PDB entry 6Z9Q | electron microscopy, 5.70 A resolution (low resolution: residue-level contacts below are approximate; hydrogen-bond / salt-bridge calls are withheld) | chains U and X of the 16 polymer chains in the assembly

[Chain U]
Protein: DNA-directed RNA polymerase subunit alpha
From: Escherichia coli
Notes: EC 2.7.7.6
UniProt: P0A7Z4 (RPOA_ECOLI); residues 1-329 here = UniProt positions 1-329
Chain sequence (329 residues; row label = number of the first residue in the row):
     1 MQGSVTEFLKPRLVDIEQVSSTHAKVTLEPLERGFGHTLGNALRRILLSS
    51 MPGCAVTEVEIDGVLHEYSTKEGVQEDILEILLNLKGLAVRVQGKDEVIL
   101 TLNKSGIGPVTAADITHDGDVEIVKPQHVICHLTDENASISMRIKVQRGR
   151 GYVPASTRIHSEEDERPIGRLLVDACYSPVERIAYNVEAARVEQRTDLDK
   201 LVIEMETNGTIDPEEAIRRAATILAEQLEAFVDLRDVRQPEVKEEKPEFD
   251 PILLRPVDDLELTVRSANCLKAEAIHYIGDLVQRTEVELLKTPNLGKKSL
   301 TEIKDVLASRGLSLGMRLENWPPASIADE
Disordered / not traced: 1-3, 239-329
Curated features (UniProtKB/Swiss-Prot):
  - region: Glu-162 to Glu-165 (Required for interaction with Crp at class II promoters)
  - modified residue: Arg-265 (ADP-ribosylarginine), Lys-297 (N6-acetyllysine), Lys-298 (N6-acetyllysine)
  - mutagenesis: Arg-45 (R45C: In rpoA112; temperature-sensitive, blocks RNA polymerase assembly), Glu-162 to Glu-165 (5-fold decrease in CRP-class II promoter-dependent transcription), Glu-165 (E165K: 5-fold decrease in CRP-class II promoter-dependent transcription), Arg-191 (R191C: In rpoA101; temperature-sensitive)

[Chain X]
Protein: DNA-directed RNA polymerase subunit beta
From: Escherichia coli
Notes: EC 2.7.7.6
UniProt: P0A8V4 (RPOB_ECO57); numbering as in UniProt (aligned over 1-1342)
Chain sequence (1342 residues; numbered 1 to 1342; the number before each row is that of its first residue):
     1 MVYSYTEKKRIRKDFGKRPQVLDVPYLLSIQLDSFQKFIEQDPEGQYGLE
    51 AAFRSVFPIQSYSGNSELQYVSYRLGEPVFDVQECQIRGVTYSAPLRVKL
   101 RLVIYEREAPEGTVKDIKEQEVYMGEIPLMTDNGTFVINGTERVIVSQLH
   151 RSPGVFFDSDKGKTHSSGKVLYNARIIPYRGSWLDFEFDPKDNLFVRIDR
   201 RRKLPATIILRALNYTTEQILDLFFEKVIFEIRDNKLQMELVPERLRGET
   251 ASFDIEANGKVYVEKGRRITARHIRQLEKDDVKLIEVPVEYIAGKVVAKD
   301 YIDESTGELICAANMELSLDLLAKLSQSGHKRIETLFTNDLDHGPYISET
   351 LRVDPTNDRLSALVEIYRMMRPGEPPTREAAESLFENLFFSEDRYDLSAV
   401 GRMKFNRSLLREEIEGSGILSKDDIIDVMKKLIDIRNGKGEVDDIDHLGN
   451 RRIRSVGEMAENQFRVGLVRVERAVKERLSLGDLDTLMPQDMINAKPISA
   501 AVKEFFGSSQLSQFMDQNNPLSEITHKRRISALGPGGLTRERAGFEVRDV
   551 HPTHYGRVCPIETPEGPNIGLINSLSVYAQTNEYGFLETPYRKVTDGVVT
   601 DEIHYLSAIEEGNYVIAQANSNLDEEGHFVEDLVTCRSKGESSLFSRDQV
   651 DYMDVSTQQVVSVGASLIPFLEHDDANRALMGANMQRQAVPTLRADKPLV
   701 GTGMERAVAVDSGVTAVAKRGGVVQYVDASRIVIKVNEDEMYPGEAGIDI
   751 YNLTKYTRSNQNTCINQMPCVSLGEPVERGDVLADGPSTDLGELALGQNM
   801 RVAFMPWNGYNFEDSILVSERVVQEDRFTTIHIQELACVSRDTKLGPEEI
   851 TADIPNVGEAALSKLDESGIVYIGAEVTGGDILVGKVTPKGETQLTPEEK
   901 LLRAIFGEKASDVKDSSLRVPNGVSGTVIDVQVFTRDGVEKDKRALEIEE
   951 MQLKQAKKDLSEELQILEAGLFSRIRAVLVAGGVEAEKLDKLPRDRWLEL
  1001 GLTDEEKQNQLEQLAEQYDELKHEFEKKLEAKRRKITQGDDLAPGVLKIV
  1051 KVYLAVKRRIQPGDKMAGRHGNKGVISKINPIEDMPYDENGTPVDIVLNP
  1101 LGVPSRMNIGQILETHLGMAAKGIGDKINAMLKQQQEVAKLREFIQRAYD
  1151 LGADVRQKVDLSTFSDEEVMRLAENLRKGMPIATPVFDGAKEAEIKELLK
  1201 LGDLPTSGQIRLYDGRTGEQFERPVTVGYMYMLKLNHLVDDKMHARSTGS
  1251 YSLVTQQPLGGKAQFGGQRFGEMEVWALEAYGAAYTLQEMLTVKSDDVNG
  1301 RTKMYKNIVDGNHQMEPGMPESFNVLLKEIRSLGINIELEDE
Disordered / not traced: 1, 1342
Curated features (UniProtKB/Swiss-Prot):
  - modified residue (N6-acetyllysine): Lys-1022, Lys-1200

[Chain U / chain X interface]
Contacting residue pairs (57; chain U residue first):
  Asn-41(U) / Gly-1215(X)
  Asn-41(U) / Arg-1216(X)
  Asn-41(U) / Thr-1217(X)
  Asn-41(U) / Gly-1218(X)
  Arg-44(U) / Tyr-1087(X)
  Arg-44(U) / Gly-1091(X)
  Arg-44(U) / Pro-1093(X)
  Arg-45(U) / Glu-1083(X)
  Arg-45(U) / Asp-1084(X)
  Arg-45(U) / Gly-1215(X)
  Arg-45(U) / Arg-1216(X)
  Leu-48(U) / Glu-1083(X)
  Ser-49(U) / Glu-1083(X)
  Leu-65(U) / Ile-873(X)
  His-66(U) / Ile-873(X)
  His-66(U) / Val-928(X)
  His-66(U) / Ile-929(X)
  Tyr-68(U) / Tyr-756(X)
  Tyr-68(U) / Ile-831(X)
  Tyr-68(U) / Thr-927(X)
  Tyr-68(U) / Ile-929(X)
  Tyr-68(U) / Lys-1057(X)
  Ser-69(U) / Tyr-756(X)
  Thr-70(U) / Ala-729(X)
  Thr-70(U) / Lys-755(X)
  Lys-71(U) / Asp-728(X)
  Glu-72(U) / Asp-728(X)
  Gly-73(U) / Asp-728(X)
  Val-74(U) / Asp-728(X)
  Val-74(U) / Ala-729(X)
  Gln-75(U) / Ala-729(X)
  Gln-75(U) / Pro-769(X)
  Gln-75(U) / Val-771(X)
  Asp-77(U) / Ala-729(X)
  Asp-77(U) / Tyr-756(X)
  Asp-77(U) / Asn-766(X)
  Asp-77(U) / Met-768(X)
  Leu-79(U) / Leu-693(X)
  Leu-79(U) / Tyr-756(X)
  Leu-83(U) / Asp-826(X)
  Thr-134(U) / Val-727(X)
  Thr-134(U) / Leu-773(X)
  Tyr-152(U) / Gln-824(X)
  Glu-165(U) / Glu-876(X)
  Arg-166(U) / Ala-860(X)
  Arg-166(U) / Ser-863(X)
  Arg-166(U) / Lys-864(X)
  Ile-168(U) / Ile-873(X)
  Ile-168(U) / Gly-874(X)
  Asp-174(U) / Arg-1059(X)
  Cys-176(U) / Gln-824(X)
  Arg-182(U) / Asn-1090(X)
  Arg-182(U) / Gly-1091(X)
  Ala-184(U) / Asn-1090(X)
  Ala-184(U) / Gly-1091(X)
  Tyr-185(U) / Tyr-1087(X)
  Tyr-185(U) / Gly-1218(X)
Interface residues without a listed pair, chain U (35 interface residues in all): Glu-67, Glu-76, Ile-107, Ala-155, Ser-156, Glu-181, Ile-183
Interface residues without a listed pair, chain X (44 interface residues in all): Arg-694, Tyr-726, Ser-730, Gln-767, Arg-821, Val-823, Ala-875, Ala-1055, Asp-1214

[Summary]
The interface between chain U and chain X involves 35 residues on one side and 44 on the other. From UniProt:
6 mutagenesis sites on chain U.
Here chain U is DNA-directed RNA polymerase subunit alpha and chain X is DNA-directed RNA polymerase subunit
beta, both from Escherichia coli. Entry 6Z9Q (Transcription termination intermediate complex 2) was determined
by electron microscopy together with 6Z9P, 6Z9R, 6Z9S, 6Z9T, 7ADB, 7ADC, 7ADD and 7ADE from the same study.
